Entry 6T4C (X-ray diffraction, 1.80 A resolution); this record covers chains A and B of the 4 polymer chains in the assembly.

# Chain A
Protein: VP1
Source organism: Enterovirus F
Notes: EC 3.4.22.29, 3.6.1.15, 3.4.22.28, 2.7.7.48
Reference sequence: Q2LKZ0 (Q2LKZ0_9ENTO); residues 1-275 here correspond to UniProt positions 559-833 (UniProt number = residue number + 558)
Chain sequence (275 residues; row label = number of the first residue in the row):
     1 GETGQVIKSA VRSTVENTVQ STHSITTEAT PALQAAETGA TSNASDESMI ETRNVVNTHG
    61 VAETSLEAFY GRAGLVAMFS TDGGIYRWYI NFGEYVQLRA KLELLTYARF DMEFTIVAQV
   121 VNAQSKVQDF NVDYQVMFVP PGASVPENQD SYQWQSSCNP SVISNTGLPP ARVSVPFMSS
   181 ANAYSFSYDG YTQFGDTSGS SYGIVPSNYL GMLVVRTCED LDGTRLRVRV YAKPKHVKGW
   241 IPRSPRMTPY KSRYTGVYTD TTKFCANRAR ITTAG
Disordered / not traced: 1-3, 275
Metal / ion sites: K+ site 1: Thr14, Val15, Asn17, Asn57; K+ site 2: Thr30, Pro31, Leu33 (shared with 2 residues of chain D); K+ site 3: Ser42 (shared with 2 residues of chain C)
Residues lining bound ligands: glutathione (GSH): Leu75, Met78, Tyr95, Asp150, Ser151, Tyr152, Trp154, Gln155, Arg216, Arg227, Arg229
Reported in the primary citation:
  - binding site for glutathione: Leu75 to Phe79, Tyr95 to Leu98, Asp150 to Gln155, Arg216, Arg227 to Tyr231

# Chain B
Protein: VP2
Source organism: Enterovirus F
Notes: EC 3.4.22.29, 3.6.1.15, 3.4.22.28, 2.7.7.48
Reference sequence: Q2LKZ0 (Q2LKZ0_9ENTO); residues 1-244 here correspond to UniProt positions 72-315 (UniProt number = residue number + 71)
Chain sequence (244 residues; row label = number of the first residue in the row):
     1 SAEACGYSDR VAQLTLGNST ITTQEAANIV VGYGRWPTSL RDTDATAVDK PTQPGVSAER
    61 FYTLPSVQWT NSFKGHYWKL PDALSELGLF GQNLQFHYLY RGGWVIHVQC NATKFHQGTL
   121 LVVATPEHKI QSAESPAFAR TNPGEQGAAY QFPFTFEDGT ALGNALIYPH QWVNLRTNNS
   181 ATLVLPYVNA LPMDSGIRHN NWTLSVIPIV PLEYAAGATT YVPITVTIAP MCTEYNGLRA
   241 AVTQ
Metal / ion sites: K+ near Gln53 (its only coordinating residue here)

# Chain A / chain B interface
Contacting residue pairs (108; chain A residue first):
  Gly4(A) with Gly34(B); Arg35(B); Trp36(B), hydrogen bond (backbone-backbone); Thr38(B)
  Gln5(A) with Tyr33(B), hydrogen bond (side chain-backbone); Gly34(B), hydrogen bond (side chain-backbone); Arg35(B), hydrogen bond
  Val6(A) with Gly34(B), hydrogen bond (backbone-backbone); Trp36(B)
  Ile7(A) with Gly34(B)
  Ala36(A) with Trp172(B)
  Glu37(A) with Ala27(B); Gln171(B); Trp172(B), hydrogen bond (backbone-backbone); Asn174(B), hydrogen bond; Thr177(B), hydrogen bond; Asn178(B)
  Thr38(A) with Ala27(B); Val30(B); His170(B); Gln171(B), hydrogen bond (backbone-side chain)
  Gly39(A) with His170(B)
  Thr106(A) with Glu127(B)
  Tyr107(A) with Glu127(B), hydrogen bond; Val188(B); Asn189(B); Ala190(B), hydrophobic
  Ala181(A) with Ala190(B); Leu191(B), hydrophobic
  Asn182(A) with Ala190(B), hydrogen bond (backbone-backbone); Leu191(B); Pro192(B)
  Ala183(A) with Ala190(B)
  Ser185(A) with Ala190(B)
  Ser187(A) with Glu127(B), hydrogen bond (side chain-backbone); Lys129(B)
  Tyr188(A) with Glu127(B); Lys129(B); Arg198(B); His199(B)
  Asp189(A) with Lys79(B), salt bridge; Glu127(B), hydrogen bond (backbone-side chain); His128(B); His199(B); Asn200(B), hydrogen bond (backbone-backbone); Thr203(B)
  Gly190(A) with Arg198(B)
  Tyr191(A) with Phe138(B); Thr141(B), hydrogen bond; Asn142(B); Arg198(B), hydrogen bond (backbone-backbone); Gln244(B)
  Gln193(A) with Arg198(B)
  Phe194(A) with Tyr98(B), hydrophobic; Ser195(B); Arg198(B)
  Thr197(A) with Phe138(B); Gln244(B)
  Gly199(A) with Ser135(B); Pro136(B)
  Tyr202(A) with His128(B); Lys129(B); Ile130(B), hydrogen bond (side chain-backbone); Pro136(B), hydrophobic; Thr141(B)
  Ile241(A) with Tyr33(B); Pro126(B), hydrophobic; Val188(B), hydrophobic
  Pro242(A) with Ile167(B); Tyr168(B)
  Arg243(A) with Pro126(B), hydrogen bond (side chain-backbone); Glu127(B), hydrogen bond (side chain-backbone); Ile167(B); Tyr168(B), hydrogen bond
  Ser244(A) with Thr160(B); Ala161(B), hydrogen bond (side chain-backbone); Asn164(B); Ile167(B); Tyr168(B), hydrogen bond (backbone-side chain)
  Pro245(A) with Thr160(B); Asn164(B)
  Arg246(A) with Gln131(B); Asp158(B); Gly159(B)
  Met247(A) with Gly159(B), hydrogen bond (backbone-backbone); Thr160(B); Ala161(B); Asn164(B)
  Thr248(A) with Gly159(B), hydrogen bond (side chain-backbone)
  Gly256(A) with Gln131(B), hydrogen bond (backbone-side chain)
  Val257(A) with Gln131(B); Ala133(B); Glu134(B)
  Tyr258(A) with Gln131(B); Ser132(B); Phe152(B); Thr155(B), hydrogen bond; Glu157(B); Asp158(B); Gly159(B)
  Asp260(A) with Phe152(B); Thr155(B)
  Thr261(A) with Phe154(B)
  Thr262(A) with Phe154(B)
  Lys263(A) with Phe154(B)
  Phe264(A) with Phe154(B), hydrophobic; Thr160(B); Ala161(B), hydrophobic
Also at the interface, not in a pair above, chain A (44 interface residues in all): Thr192, Ser200, Gly203, Lys251
Also at the interface, not in a pair above, chain B (56 interface residues in all): Asn28, Val31, Thr125, Ala165, Ile197

# In short
44 residues of chain A face 56 of chain B across their interface; the contacts include 26 hydrogen bonds and 1
salt bridge. Polar pairs include Asp189(A)-Lys79(B), Gln5(A)-Tyr33(B) and Gln5(A)-Gly34(B). Bound to chain A:
glutathione. The paper reports a binding site for glutathione at Leu75(A), Tyr95(A) and Asp150(A) among
others.
Chain A is VP1 and chain B is VP2, both from Enterovirus F; the structure, Bovine enterovirus F3 in complex
with glutathione, was determined by X-ray diffraction together with 6T40 and 6T48 from the same study.
